6QGE - chain A; structure by X-ray diffraction, 1.16 A resolution.

== Chain A ==
Name: Galectin-3
From: Homo sapiens
UniProt: P17931 (LEG3_HUMAN); numbering as in UniProt (aligned over 113-250)
Sequence (138 residues; each row starts with the number of its first residue):
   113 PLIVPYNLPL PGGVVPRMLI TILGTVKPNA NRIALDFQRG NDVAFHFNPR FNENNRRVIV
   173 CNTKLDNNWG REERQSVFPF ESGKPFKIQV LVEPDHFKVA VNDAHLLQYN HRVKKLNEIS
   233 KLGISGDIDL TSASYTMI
Ligand contacts: J1E ((2S,3R,4S,5R,6R)-4-[4-(3-fluorophenyl)-1,2,3-triazol-1-yl]-2-[(2S)-3-[4-(3-fluorophenyl)-1,2,3-triazol-1-yl]-2-oxidanyl-propyl]sulfanyl-6-(hydroxymethyl)oxane-3,5-diol): R144, I145, A146, H158, N160, R162, E165, V172, N174, W181, E184, R186, S237, G238
Swiss-Prot annotation at these positions:
  - motif: K226 to D241 (Nuclear export signal)
  - binding site (a beta-D-galactoside): W181 to Q187
  - modified residue: S188 (Phosphoserine)
From the paper describing this entry:
  - binding site for J1E: N160, R162

== Summary ==
Chain A binds compound J1E. UniProt lists 7 beta-D-galactoside-binding residues. From the paper: a binding
site for J1E at N160 and R162.
Chain A is Galectin-3 (Homo sapiens); the structure, Galectin-3C in complex with a pair of enantiomeric
ligands: S enantiomer, was determined by X-ray diffraction together with 6QGF from the same study.
